Entry 6HW0 (X-ray diffraction, 2.80 A resolution); this record covers chains O and U of the 28 polymer chains in the assembly.

# Chain O
Molecule: Proteasome subunit alpha type-2
Source organism: Saccharomyces cerevisiae (strain ATCC 204508 / S288c)
Notes: EC 3.4.25.1
UniProt: P23639 (PSA2_YEAST); residues 1-250 here = UniProt positions 1-250
Amino-acid sequence (250 residues; row label = number of the first residue in the row):
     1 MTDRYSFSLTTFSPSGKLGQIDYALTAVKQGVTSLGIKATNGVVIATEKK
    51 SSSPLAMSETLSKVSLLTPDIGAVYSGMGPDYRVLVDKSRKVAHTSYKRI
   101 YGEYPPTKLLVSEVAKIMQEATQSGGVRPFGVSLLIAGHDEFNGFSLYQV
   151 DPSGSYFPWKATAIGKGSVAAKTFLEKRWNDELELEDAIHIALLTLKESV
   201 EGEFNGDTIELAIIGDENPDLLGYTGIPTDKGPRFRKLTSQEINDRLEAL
UniProt features mapped onto this chain:
  - cross-link: Lys108 (Glycyl lysine isopeptide (Lys-Gly) (interchain with G-Cter in ubiquitin))

# Chain U
Molecule: Proteasome subunit alpha type-1
Source organism: Saccharomyces cerevisiae (strain ATCC 204508 / S288c)
Notes: EC 3.4.25.1
UniProt: P21243 (PSA1_YEAST); residues -8 to 243 here correspond to UniProt positions 1-252 (UniProt number = residue number + 9)
Amino-acid sequence (252 residues; each row starts with the number of its first residue; numbers below 1 keep their minus sign (Met-8 is residue -8)):
    -8 MSGAAAASAAGYDRHITIFSPEGRLYQVEYAFKATNQTNINSLAVRGKDC
    42 TVVISQKKVPDKLLDPTTVSYIFCISRTIGMVVNGPIPDARNAALRAKAE
    92 AAEFRYKYGYDMPCDVLAKRMANLSQIYTQRAYMRPLGVILTFVSVDEEL
   142 GPSIYKTDPAGYYVGYKATATGPKQQEITTNLENHFKKSKIDHINEESWE
   192 KVVEFAITHMIDALGTEFSKNDLEVGVATKDKFFTLSAENIEERLVAIAE
   242 QD
Unresolved in the structure: -8 to 1, 243

# How chain O and chain U interact
Pairs across the interface (65; chain O residue first):
  Asp3(O) - Tyr124(U)
  Tyr5(O) - Ile7(U)
  Tyr5(O) - Ala123(U)  hydrophobic
  Tyr5(O) - Tyr124(U)  hydrophobic
  Leu9(O) - Ile9(U)  hydrophobic
  Leu9(O) - Ala123(U)  hydrophobic
  Gln20(O) - Ile9(U)
  Gln20(O) - Phe10(U)  hydrogen bond (side chain-backbone)
  Tyr23(O) - Phe10(U)  hydrophobic
  Tyr23(O) - Ser11(U)
  Tyr23(O) - Pro12(U)  hydrophobic
  Tyr23(O) - Gly14(U)
  Ala24(O) - Phe10(U)  hydrophobic
  Thr26(O) - Pro12(U)
  Thr26(O) - Glu13(U)
  Ala27(O) - Gly14(U)
  Ser52(O) - Tyr153(U)  hydrogen bond
  Ser53(O) - Thr170(U)
  Pro54(O) - Lys158(U)
  Pro54(O) - Glu174(U)
  Leu55(O) - Tyr157(U)
  Leu55(O) - Lys158(U)  hydrogen bond (backbone-backbone)
  Leu55(O) - Ala159(U)
  Leu55(O) - Thr170(U)
  Leu55(O) - Phe177(U)  hydrophobic
  Ala56(O) - Val155(U)  hydrophobic
  Ala56(O) - Gly156(U)
  Ala56(O) - Tyr157(U)  hydrophobic
  Met57(O) - Arg37(U)
  Met57(O) - Val155(U)
  Met57(O) - Gly156(U)  hydrogen bond (backbone-backbone)
  Met57(O) - Tyr157(U)
  Met57(O) - Lys158(U)
  Thr60(O) - Tyr146(U)
  Thr60(O) - Val155(U)
  Thr60(O) - Gly156(U)  hydrogen bond (side chain-backbone)
  Leu61(O) - Tyr153(U)  hydrophobic
  Leu61(O) - Val155(U)  hydrophobic
  Met78(O) - Phe10(U)  hydrophobic
  Met78(O) - Leu16(U)  hydrophobic
  Pro80(O) - Gln117(U)
  Pro80(O) - Ala151(U)
  Pro80(O) - Gly152(U)
  Pro80(O) - Tyr153(U)
  Asp81(O) - Gln117(U)
  Arg83(O) - Ala113(U)  hydrogen bond (side chain-backbone)
  Arg83(O) - Asn114(U)
  Arg83(O) - Gly152(U)  hydrogen bond (side chain-backbone)
  Arg83(O) - Tyr154(U)
  Val84(O) - Asn114(U)
  Val84(O) - Gln117(U)
  Asp87(O) - Lys110(U)  salt bridge
  Asp87(O) - Asn114(U)
  Gly126(O) - Arg122(U)
  Gly126(O) - Ala123(U)  hydrogen bond (backbone-backbone)
  Val127(O) - Gln121(U)
  Val127(O) - Arg122(U)
  Arg128(O) - Thr8(U)
  Arg128(O) - Phe10(U)
  Arg128(O) - Leu16(U)
  Arg128(O) - Thr120(U)  hydrogen bond (side chain-backbone)
  Arg128(O) - Gln121(U)  hydrogen bond (backbone-backbone)
  Pro129(O) - Phe10(U)
  Phe130(O) - Gln121(U)
  Gly131(O) - Phe10(U)
Also at the interface, not in a pair above, chain O (30 interface residues in all): Thr2, Ala121
Also at the interface, not in a pair above, chain U (34 interface residues in all): Thr160, Leu173

# Summary
The interface between chain O and chain U involves 30 residues on one side and 34 on the other; the contacts
include 10 hydrogen bonds and 1 salt bridge. Polar pairs include Asp87(O)-Lys110(U), Gln20(O)-Phe10(U) and
Ser52(O)-Tyr153(U).
Here chain O is Proteasome subunit alpha type-2 and chain U is Proteasome subunit alpha type-1, both from
Saccharomyces cerevisiae (strain ATCC 204508 / S288c). Entry 6HW0 (Yeast 20S proteasome in complex with 7) was
determined by X-ray diffraction together with 6HTB, 6HTC, 6HTD, 6HTP, 6HTR, 6HUB and 30 further entries from
the same study.
